3DTF - chains A and B; structure by X-ray diffraction, 2.20 A resolution.

== Chain A (and B) ==
Molecule: Branched-chain amino acid aminotransferase
Source organism: Mycobacterium smegmatis
Notes: EC 2.6.1.42; chain B of this document is another copy of the same molecule, construct and numbering; everything in this record applies to it too
Reference sequence: A0R066 (A0R066_MYCS2); residues 2-368 here = UniProt positions 2-368
Amino-acid sequence (372 residues; row label = number of the first residue in the row; note: 1 number in that range is skipped by the numbering (no residue carries it; nothing is unmodelled there); numbers below 1 keep their minus sign (Ala-4 is residue -4)):
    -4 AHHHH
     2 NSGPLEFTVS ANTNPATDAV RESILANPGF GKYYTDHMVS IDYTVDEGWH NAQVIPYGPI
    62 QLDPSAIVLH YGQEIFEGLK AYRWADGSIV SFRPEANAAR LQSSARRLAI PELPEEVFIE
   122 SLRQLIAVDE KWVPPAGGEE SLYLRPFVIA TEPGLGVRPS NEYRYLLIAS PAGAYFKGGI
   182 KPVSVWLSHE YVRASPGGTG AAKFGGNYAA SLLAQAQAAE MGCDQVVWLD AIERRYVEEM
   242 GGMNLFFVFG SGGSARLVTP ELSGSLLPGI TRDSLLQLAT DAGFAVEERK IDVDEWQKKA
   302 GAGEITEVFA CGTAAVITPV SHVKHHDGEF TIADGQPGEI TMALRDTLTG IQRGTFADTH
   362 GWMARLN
Unresolved in the structure: -4 to 0, 2-5
Construct notes: expression tag (-4 to 0)
Curated features (UniProtKB/Swiss-Prot):
  - binding site (pyridoxal 5'-phosphate): Arg101, Tyr209, Ile271, Thr272, Thr314
  - modified residue: Lys204 (N6-(pyridoxal phosphate)lysine)
  - cross-link: Lys299 (Isoglutamyl lysine isopeptide (Lys-Gln) (interchain with Q-Cter in protein Pup))

== Chain A / chain B interface ==
Pairs across the interface (109; chain A residue first):
  Gly32(A) with Gly155(B); Leu156(B), hydrogen bond (backbone-backbone)
  Tyr35(A) with Ser66(B), hydrogen bond; Gly155(B), hydrogen bond (side chain-backbone); Leu156(B)
  Met39(A) with Pro65(B), hydrophobic
  Tyr58(A) with Asp64(B), hydrogen bond; Pro65(B); Ser66(B), hydrogen bond (side chain-backbone)
  Gly59(A) with Pro65(B)
  Pro60(A) with Gln62(B); Leu63(B)
  Ile61(A) with Ile61(B); Gln62(B); Leu63(B), hydrogen bond (backbone-backbone); Pro65(B), hydrophobic
  Gln62(A) with Pro60(B); Ile61(B)
  Leu63(A) with Pro60(B); Ile61(B), hydrogen bond (backbone-backbone)
  Asp64(A) with Tyr58(B), hydrogen bond
  Pro65(A) with Met39(B), hydrophobic; Tyr58(B); Gly59(B); Ile61(B), hydrophobic; Phe148(B)
  Ser66(A) with Tyr35(B), hydrogen bond; Tyr58(B)
  Val69(A) with Glu75(B)
  Leu70(A) with Glu75(B); Phe148(B); Ile150(B)
  His71(A) with Glu75(B); Phe77(B); Arg146(B), hydrogen bond; Phe148(B); Gly206(B)
  Tyr72(A) with Glu75(B); Phe77(B), hydrophobic; Arg146(B), hydrogen bond; Gly206(B); Tyr209(B), hydrophobic; Ala210(B), hydrogen bond (backbone-backbone)
  Gly73(A) with Glu75(B), hydrogen bond (backbone-side chain); Gly206(B); Ala210(B)
  Gln74(A) with Ala210(B); Leu213(B)
  Glu75(A) with Val69(B); Leu70(B); His71(B); Tyr72(B); Gly73(B), hydrogen bond (side chain-backbone)
  Phe77(A) with His71(B); Tyr72(B), hydrophobic
  Arg107(A) with Leu214(B)
  Arg108(A) with Tyr192(B); Ala211(B); Leu214(B)
  Leu109(A) with Ala210(B); Leu213(B)
  Ala110(A) with Leu213(B), hydrophobic
  Arg146(A) with His71(B), hydrogen bond; Tyr72(B), hydrogen bond; Leu156(B)
  Phe148(A) with Pro65(B); Leu70(B); His71(B)
  Ile150(A) with Leu70(B)
  Gly155(A) with Gly32(B); Tyr35(B), hydrogen bond (backbone-side chain)
  Leu156(A) with Gly32(B), hydrogen bond (backbone-backbone); Tyr35(B); Arg146(B)
  Val158(A) with Tyr209(B), hydrophobic
  Arg159(A) with Leu213(B)
  Pro160(A) with Leu213(B)
  Ile169(A) with Pro65(B), hydrophobic
  Tyr176(A) with Val158(B)
  Tyr192(A) with Arg108(B); Gly198(B)
  Val193(A) with Ser196(B)
  Ser196(A) with Ser196(B)
  Pro197(A) with Val193(B)
  Gly198(A) with Glu191(B); Tyr192(B); Val193(B), hydrogen bond (backbone-backbone)
  Thr200(A) with Ala211(B)
  Phe205(A) with Gly207(B); Ala210(B), hydrophobic
  Gly206(A) with His71(B); Tyr72(B); Gly73(B)
  Gly207(A) with Phe205(B)
  Tyr209(A) with Tyr72(B), hydrophobic; Val158(B), hydrophobic
  Ala210(A) with Tyr72(B), hydrogen bond (backbone-backbone); Gly73(B); Gln74(B); Leu109(B); Phe205(B), hydrophobic
  Ala211(A) with Arg108(B), hydrogen bond (backbone-side chain); Thr200(B)
  Leu213(A) with Gln74(B); Leu109(B); Arg159(B); Pro160(B)
  Leu214(A) with Arg107(B); Arg108(B)
Also at the interface, not in a pair above, chain A (53 interface residues in all): Phe31, Tyr144, Pro154, Ser171, Glu191
Also at the interface, not in a pair above, chain B (51 interface residues in all): Ala110, Tyr144, Pro154, Ile169, Ser171, Pro197

== Summary ==
The interface between chain A and chain B involves 53 residues on one side and 51 on the other; the contacts
include 21 hydrogen bonds. Polar pairs include Tyr35(A)-Ser66(B), Tyr35(A)-Gly155(B) and Tyr58(A)-Asp64(B).
From UniProt: 5 pyridoxal 5'-phosphate-binding residues on chain A.
Chain A and chain B are both Branched-chain amino acid aminotransferase (Mycobacterium smegmatis); the
structure, Structural analysis of mycobacterial branched chain aminotransferase- implications for inhibitor
design, was determined by X-ray diffraction (same publication as 3JZ6).
